6XH8 - chains D and 2 of the 11 polymer chains in the assembly; structure by electron microscopy, 4.10 A resolution (low resolution: residue-level contacts below are approximate; hydrogen-bond / salt-bridge calls are withheld).

Chain D:
Protein: DNA-directed RNA polymerase subunit beta'
From: Escherichia coli
Notes: EC 2.7.7.6
UniProt: P0A8T8 (RPOC_ECO57); residues 1-1407 here = UniProt positions 1-1407
Amino-acid sequence (1407 residues; numbered 1 to 1407; the number before each row is that of its first residue):
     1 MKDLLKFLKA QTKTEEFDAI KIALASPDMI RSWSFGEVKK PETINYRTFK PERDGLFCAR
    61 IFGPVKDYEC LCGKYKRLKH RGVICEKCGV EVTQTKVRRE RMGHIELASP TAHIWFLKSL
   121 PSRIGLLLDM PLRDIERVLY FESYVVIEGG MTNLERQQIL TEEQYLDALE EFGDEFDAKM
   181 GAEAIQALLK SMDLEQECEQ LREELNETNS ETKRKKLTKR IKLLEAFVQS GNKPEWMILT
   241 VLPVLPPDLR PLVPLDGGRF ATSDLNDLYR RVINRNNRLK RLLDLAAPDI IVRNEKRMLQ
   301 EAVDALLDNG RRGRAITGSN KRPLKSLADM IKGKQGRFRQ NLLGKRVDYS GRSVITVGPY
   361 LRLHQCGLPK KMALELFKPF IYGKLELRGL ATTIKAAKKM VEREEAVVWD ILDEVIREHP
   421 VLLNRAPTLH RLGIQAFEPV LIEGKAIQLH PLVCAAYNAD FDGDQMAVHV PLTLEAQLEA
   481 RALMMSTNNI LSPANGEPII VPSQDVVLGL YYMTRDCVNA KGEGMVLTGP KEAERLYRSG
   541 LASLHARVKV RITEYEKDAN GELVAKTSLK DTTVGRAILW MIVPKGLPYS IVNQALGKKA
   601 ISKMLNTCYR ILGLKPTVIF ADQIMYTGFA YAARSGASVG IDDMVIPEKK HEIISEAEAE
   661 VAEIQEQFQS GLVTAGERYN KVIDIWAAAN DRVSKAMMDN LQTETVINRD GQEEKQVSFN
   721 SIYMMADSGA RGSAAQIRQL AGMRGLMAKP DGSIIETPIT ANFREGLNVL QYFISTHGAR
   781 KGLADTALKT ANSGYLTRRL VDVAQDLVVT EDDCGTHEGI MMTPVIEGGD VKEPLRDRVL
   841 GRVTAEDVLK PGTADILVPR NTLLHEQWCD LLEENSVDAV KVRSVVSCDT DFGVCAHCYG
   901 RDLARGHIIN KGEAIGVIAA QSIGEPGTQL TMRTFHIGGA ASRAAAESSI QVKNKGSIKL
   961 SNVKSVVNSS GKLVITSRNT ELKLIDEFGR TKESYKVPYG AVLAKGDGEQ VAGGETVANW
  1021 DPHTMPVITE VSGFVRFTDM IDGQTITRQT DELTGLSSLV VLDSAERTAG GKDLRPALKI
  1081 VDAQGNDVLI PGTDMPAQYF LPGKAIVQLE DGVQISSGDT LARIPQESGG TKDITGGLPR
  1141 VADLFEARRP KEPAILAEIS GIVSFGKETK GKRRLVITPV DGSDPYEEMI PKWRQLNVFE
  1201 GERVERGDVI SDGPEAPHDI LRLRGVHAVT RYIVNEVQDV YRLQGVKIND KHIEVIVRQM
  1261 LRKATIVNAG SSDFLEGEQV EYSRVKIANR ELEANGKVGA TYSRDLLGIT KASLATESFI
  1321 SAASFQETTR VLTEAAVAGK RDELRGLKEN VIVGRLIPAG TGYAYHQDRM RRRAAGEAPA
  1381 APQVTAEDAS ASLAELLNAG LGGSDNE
Not modelled in the structure: 1-14, 933-947, 1127-1136, 1377-1407
Metal / ion sites: Zn2+ site 1: Cys85, Cys88; Zn2+ site 2: Cys814, Cys888, Cys895, Cys898
Curated features (UniProtKB/Swiss-Prot):
  - binding site (Zn(2+)): Cys70, Cys72, Cys85, Cys88, Cys814, Cys888, Cys895, Cys898
  - binding site (Mg(2+)): Asp460, Asp462, Asp464
  - modified residue: Lys972 (N6-acetyllysine)

Chain 2:
Molecule: Template strand DNA
Sequence (54 nucleotides; each row starts with the number of its first residue):
     1 CGCCGCGTCA GACTCGTAGG AGGTTAAACC TTCCAGCAAG GGGAAGGTCA AGGC

Chain D / chain 2 interface:
Residue-residue contacts (18):
  Glu211(D) - DC1(2)
  Ser319(D) - DA21(2)
  Ser319(D) - DG22(2)
  Asn320(D) - DA21(2)
  Lys334(D) - DG11(2)
  Lys334(D) - DA12(2)
  Arg346(D) - DC15(2)
  Arg352(D) - DC15(2)
  Pro427(D) - DA12(2)
  Thr790(D) - DA12(2)
  Ala791(D) - DA12(2)
  Tyr795(D) - DA10(2)
  Tyr795(D) - DG11(2)
  Gln1326(D) - DC9(2)
  Gln1326(D) - DA10(2)
  Glu1327(D) - DC9(2)
  Glu1327(D) - DA10(2)
  Arg1330(D) - DC9(2)
Also at the interface, not in a pair above, chain D (17 interface residues in all): Arg311, Arg339, Ala426, Gly794
Also at the interface, not in a pair above, chain 2 (10 interface residues in all): DT8, DC13

Overview:
The interface between chain D and chain 2 involves 17 residues on one side and 10 on the other. Cys85(D) and
Cys88(D) coordinate Zn2+ site 1. Curated annotation (UniProt) lists 8 Zn2+-binding residues and 3 Mg2+-binding
residues on chain D.
Here chain D is DNA-directed RNA polymerase subunit beta' (Escherichia coli) and chain 2 is Template strand
DNA. Entry 6XH8 (CueR-transcription activation complex with RNA transcript) was determined by electron
microscopy together with 6XH7 from the same study.
